3NDD - chains A and B; structure by X-ray diffraction, 1.50 A resolution.

Chain A:
Protein: Alpha-1-antitrypsin
Source organism: Homo sapiens
Notes: fragment: P1 cleaved antitrypsin, nterm
UniProtKB: P01009 (A1AT_HUMAN); residues 22-358 here correspond to UniProt positions 46-382 (UniProt number = residue number + 24)
Chain sequence (343 residues; numbered 16 to 358; the number before each row is that of its first residue):
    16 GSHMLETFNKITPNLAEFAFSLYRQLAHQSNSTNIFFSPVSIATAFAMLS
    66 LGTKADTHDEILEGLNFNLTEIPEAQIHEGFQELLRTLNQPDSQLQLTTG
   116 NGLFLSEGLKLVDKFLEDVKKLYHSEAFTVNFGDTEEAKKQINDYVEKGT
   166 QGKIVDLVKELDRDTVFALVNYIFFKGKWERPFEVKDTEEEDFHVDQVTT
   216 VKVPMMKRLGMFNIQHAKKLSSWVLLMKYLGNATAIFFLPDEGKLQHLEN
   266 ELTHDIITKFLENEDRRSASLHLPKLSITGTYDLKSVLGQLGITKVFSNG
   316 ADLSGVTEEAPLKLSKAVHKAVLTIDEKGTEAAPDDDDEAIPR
Disordered / not traced: 16-23
Construct notes: expression tag (16-21); engineered mutation Ala232 (Cys256 in P01009), Pro349 (Gly373 in P01009), Asp350 (Ala374 in P01009), Asp351 (Met375 in P01009), Asp352 (Phe376 in P01009), Asp353 (Leu377 in P01009), Arg358 (Met382 in P01009)
What the authors report for this chain:
  - disease-associated variants - S53F, E342K: decreased expression

Chain B:
Protein: Alpha-1-antitrypsin
Source organism: Homo sapiens
Notes: fragment: P1 cleaved antitrypsin, cterm
UniProtKB: P01009 (A1AT_HUMAN); residues 359-394 here correspond to UniProt positions 383-418 (UniProt number = residue number + 24)
Chain sequence (36 residues; numbered 359 to 394; the number before each row is that of its first residue):
   359 SIPPEVKFNKPFVFLMIEQNTKSPLFMGKVVNPTQK
Disordered / not traced: 394

How chain A and chain B interact:
Residue-residue contacts (121):
  Thr27(A) - Thr379(B)  hydrogen bond (side chain-backbone)
  Thr27(A) - Lys380(B)
  Leu30(A) - Pro382(B)
  Ala31(A) - Pro382(B)  hydrophobic
  Ala34(A) - Pro382(B)  hydrophobic
  Phe35(A) - Leu373(B)  hydrophobic
  Phe35(A) - Met385(B)  hydrophobic
  Tyr38(A) - Val371(B)
  Tyr38(A) - Met385(B)  hydrophobic
  Tyr38(A) - Lys387(B)
  Asn46(A) - Lys387(B)
  Ser47(A) - Val389(B)
  Thr48(A) - Val389(B)
  Asn49(A) - Lys387(B)
  Asn49(A) - Val388(B)
  Asn49(A) - Val389(B)  hydrogen bond (side chain-backbone)
  Asn49(A) - Asn390(B)  hydrogen bond (side chain-backbone)
  Ile50(A) - Gly386(B)
  Ile50(A) - Lys387(B)  hydrogen bond (backbone-backbone)
  Phe51(A) - Phe372(B)  hydrophobic
  Phe51(A) - Phe384(B)  hydrophobic
  Phe51(A) - Met385(B)
  Phe52(A) - Phe384(B)
  Phe52(A) - Met385(B)  hydrogen bond (backbone-backbone)
  Ser53(A) - Leu383(B)  hydrogen bond (side chain-backbone)
  Ser53(A) - Phe384(B)
  Pro54(A) - Pro382(B)
  Pro54(A) - Leu383(B)
  Pro54(A) - Phe384(B)
  Pro54(A) - Met385(B)
  Val55(A) - Ser381(B)
  Val55(A) - Pro382(B)
  Leu99(A) - Thr379(B)
  Leu99(A) - Ser381(B)
  Thr102(A) - Glu376(B)
  Thr102(A) - Asn378(B)
  Thr102(A) - Thr379(B)
  Leu103(A) - Glu376(B)
  Leu103(A) - Leu383(B)  hydrophobic
  Phe190(A) - Met374(B)  hydrophobic
  Phe190(A) - Leu383(B)  hydrophobic
  Phe190(A) - Phe384(B)  hydrophobic
  Glu206(A) - Lys365(B)  salt bridge
  Asp207(A) - Asn367(B)
  Phe208(A) - Phe366(B)
  Phe208(A) - Asn367(B)
  Phe208(A) - Lys368(B)
  Phe208(A) - Pro369(B)
  Phe208(A) - Val389(B)
  Phe208(A) - Pro391(B)
  His209(A) - Asn367(B)  hydrogen bond (backbone-backbone)
  His209(A) - Lys368(B)
  His209(A) - Pro369(B)
  Val210(A) - Pro369(B)
  Val210(A) - Val389(B)
  Val210(A) - Asn390(B)
  Val216(A) - Asn390(B)
  Val218(A) - Pro391(B)  hydrophobic
  Pro219(A) - Gln393(B)
  Met220(A) - Phe366(B)
  Met220(A) - Asn367(B)
  Leu224(A) - Pro361(B)  hydrophobic
  Ile229(A) - Val364(B)  hydrophobic
  Trp238(A) - Val364(B)  hydrophobic
  Leu240(A) - Phe366(B)  hydrophobic
  Lys243(A) - Gln377(B)
  Tyr244(A) - Met374(B)
  Gly246(A) - Gln377(B)
  Asn247(A) - Glu376(B)  hydrogen bond
  Asn247(A) - Gln377(B)  hydrogen bond (backbone-backbone)
  Asn247(A) - Asn378(B)
  Ala248(A) - Ile375(B)
  Thr249(A) - Met374(B)
  Thr249(A) - Ile375(B)  hydrogen bond (backbone-backbone)
  Ala250(A) - Leu373(B)
  Ile251(A) - Phe372(B)
  Ile251(A) - Leu373(B)  hydrogen bond (backbone-backbone)
  Phe252(A) - Phe366(B)  hydrophobic
  Phe252(A) - Phe370(B)  hydrophobic
  Phe252(A) - Val371(B)
  Phe252(A) - Phe372(B)  hydrophobic
  Phe253(A) - Phe370(B)
  Phe253(A) - Val371(B)  hydrogen bond (backbone-backbone)
  Phe253(A) - Leu373(B)  hydrophobic
  Leu254(A) - Val364(B)  hydrophobic
  Leu254(A) - Lys365(B)
  Leu254(A) - Phe366(B)  hydrophobic
  Leu254(A) - Lys368(B)
  Pro255(A) - Lys368(B)  hydrogen bond (backbone-side chain)
  Pro255(A) - Pro369(B)
  Asp256(A) - Lys368(B)
  Glu257(A) - Lys368(B)
  Leu260(A) - Val371(B)  hydrophobic
  Glu264(A) - Lys387(B)  salt bridge
  Leu267(A) - Met385(B)  hydrophobic
  Arg282(A) - Pro362(B)
  Ser283(A) - Pro361(B)
  Ser283(A) - Pro362(B)
  Ala284(A) - Pro362(B)
  Ser285(A) - Pro362(B)  hydrogen bond (backbone-backbone)
  Ser285(A) - Glu363(B)
  Ser285(A) - Val364(B)  hydrogen bond (backbone-backbone)
  Leu286(A) - Val364(B)
  Leu286(A) - Phe366(B)  hydrophobic
  His287(A) - Glu363(B)  salt bridge
  His287(A) - Val364(B)  hydrogen bond (backbone-backbone)
  His287(A) - Lys365(B)
  His287(A) - Phe366(B)  hydrogen bond (backbone-backbone)
  Leu288(A) - Phe366(B)  hydrophobic
  Pro289(A) - Phe366(B)
  Lys290(A) - Gln393(B)  hydrogen bond (backbone-side chain)
  Leu291(A) - Val388(B)  hydrophobic
  Leu291(A) - Thr392(B)
  Leu291(A) - Gln393(B)
  Ser292(A) - Thr392(B)  hydrogen bond (backbone-side chain)
  Ser292(A) - Gln393(B)
  Ile293(A) - Thr392(B)
  Leu338(A) - Phe372(B)  hydrophobic
  Thr345(A) - Met374(B)
  Ala347(A) - Phe384(B)  hydrophobic
  Pro349(A) - Phe384(B)
Interface residues without a listed pair, chain A (72 interface residues in all): Asn24, Leu112, Ile188, Leu263, Leu276, Ala348

Summary:
The interface between chain A and chain B involves 72 residues on one side and 33 on the other; the contacts
include 19 hydrogen bonds and 3 salt bridges. Among the polar pairs are Glu206(A)-Lys365(B),
Glu264(A)-Lys387(B) and His287(A)-Glu363(B). The paper reports that S53F and E342K of chain A reduce
expression.
Chain A is Alpha-1-antitrypsin and chain B is Alpha-1-antitrypsin, both from Homo sapiens; the structure,
Cleaved antitrypsin with P10 Pro, and P9-P6 Asp, was determined by X-ray diffraction together with 3NDF from
the same study.
